Entry 3S9F (X-ray diffraction, 1.80 A resolution); this record covers chain A.

[Chain A]
Protein: Tryparedoxin
Organism: Leishmania major
UniProtKB: E9ADX4 (E9ADX4_LEIMA); residue numbers follow UniProt; this construct covers 1-145
Amino-acid sequence (165 residues; numbered -19 to 145; the number before each row is that of its first residue; numbers below 1 keep their minus sign (Met-19 is residue -19)):
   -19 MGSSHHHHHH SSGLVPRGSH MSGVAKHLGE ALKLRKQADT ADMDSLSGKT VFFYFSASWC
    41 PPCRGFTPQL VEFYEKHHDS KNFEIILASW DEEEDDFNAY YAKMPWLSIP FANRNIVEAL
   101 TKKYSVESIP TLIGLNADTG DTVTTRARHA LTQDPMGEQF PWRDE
Not modelled in the structure: -19 to 1
Disulfide bonds: Cys40-Cys43
Differences from the reference sequence: expression tag (-19 to 0)
Ion coordination: Mg2+ site 1 near His7 (its only coordinating residue here); Mg2+ site 2 near Leu112 (its only coordinating residue here)
From the paper describing this entry:
  - self-association interface (contacts with another copy of this molecule): Ser2, Gly3, Val4, Ala5, His7, Leu8, Leu26, Val31, Phe33, Ile66, Ile89, Ile96, Ala99, Leu100, Leu115, Ala117, Asp118, Gly120
  - Mg2+ coordination: His7, Asn93
  - catalytic residues: Cys40, Cys43
  - contacts within the chain: Tyr34-Cys43, Ser36-Cys43 (hydrogen bond), Trp39-Trp70 (hydrogen bond), Cys43-Thr47 (hydrogen bond), Cys43-Tyr80

[Summary]
From the paper: catalytic residues Cys40 and Cys43; Mg2+ coordination by His7 and Asn93.
Chain A is Tryparedoxin (Leishmania major); the structure, The structure of Tryparedoxin I from Leishmania
major, was determined by X-ray diffraction (same publication as 3TUE).
